Entry 8EHI (electron microscopy, 5.50 A resolution (low resolution: residue-level contacts below are approximate; hydrogen-bond / salt-bridge calls are withheld)); this record covers chains I and J of the 8 polymer chains in the assembly.

[Chain I]
Name: DNA-directed RNA polymerase subunit beta
Source organism: Escherichia coli
Notes: EC 2.7.7.6
UniProt: P0A8V4 (RPOB_ECO57); numbering as in UniProt (aligned over 1-1342)
Sequence (1342 residues; row label = number of the first residue in the row):
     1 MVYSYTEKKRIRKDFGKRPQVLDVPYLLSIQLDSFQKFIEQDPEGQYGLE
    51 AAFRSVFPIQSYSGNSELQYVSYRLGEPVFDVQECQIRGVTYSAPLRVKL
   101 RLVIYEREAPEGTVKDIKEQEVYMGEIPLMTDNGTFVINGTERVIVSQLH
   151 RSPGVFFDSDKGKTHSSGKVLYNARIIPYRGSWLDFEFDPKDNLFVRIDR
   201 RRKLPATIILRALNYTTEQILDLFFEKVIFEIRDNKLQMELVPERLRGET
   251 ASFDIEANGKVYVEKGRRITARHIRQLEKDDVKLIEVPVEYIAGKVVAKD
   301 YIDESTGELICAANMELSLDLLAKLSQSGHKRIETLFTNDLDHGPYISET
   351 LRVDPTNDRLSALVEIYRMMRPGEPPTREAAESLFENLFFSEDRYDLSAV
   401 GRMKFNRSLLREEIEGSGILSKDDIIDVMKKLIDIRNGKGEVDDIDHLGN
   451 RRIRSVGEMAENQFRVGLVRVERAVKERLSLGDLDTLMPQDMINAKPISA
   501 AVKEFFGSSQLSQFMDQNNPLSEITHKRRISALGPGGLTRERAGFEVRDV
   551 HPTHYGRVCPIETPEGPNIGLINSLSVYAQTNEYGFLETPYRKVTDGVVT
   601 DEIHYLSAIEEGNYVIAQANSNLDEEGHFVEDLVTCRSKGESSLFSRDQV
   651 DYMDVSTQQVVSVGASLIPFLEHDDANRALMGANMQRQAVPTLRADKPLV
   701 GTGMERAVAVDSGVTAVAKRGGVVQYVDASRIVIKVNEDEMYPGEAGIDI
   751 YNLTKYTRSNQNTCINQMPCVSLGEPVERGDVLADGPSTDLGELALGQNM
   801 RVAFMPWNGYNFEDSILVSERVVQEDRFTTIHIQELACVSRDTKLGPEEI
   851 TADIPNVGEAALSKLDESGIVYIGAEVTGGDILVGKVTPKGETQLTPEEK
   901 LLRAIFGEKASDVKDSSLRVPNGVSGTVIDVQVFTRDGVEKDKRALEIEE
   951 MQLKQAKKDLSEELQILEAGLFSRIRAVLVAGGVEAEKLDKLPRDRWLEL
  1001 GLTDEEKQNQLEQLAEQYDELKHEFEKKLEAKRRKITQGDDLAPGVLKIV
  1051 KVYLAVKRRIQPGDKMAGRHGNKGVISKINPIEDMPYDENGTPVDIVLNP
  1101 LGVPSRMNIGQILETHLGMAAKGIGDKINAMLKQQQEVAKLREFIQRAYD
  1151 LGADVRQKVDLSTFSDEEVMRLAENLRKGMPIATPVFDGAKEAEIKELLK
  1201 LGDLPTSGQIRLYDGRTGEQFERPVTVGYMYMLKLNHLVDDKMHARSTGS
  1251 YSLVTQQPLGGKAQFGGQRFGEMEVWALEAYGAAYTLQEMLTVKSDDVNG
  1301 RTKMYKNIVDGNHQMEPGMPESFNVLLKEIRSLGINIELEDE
Not modelled in the structure: 1, 891-914, 1342
Curated features (UniProtKB/Swiss-Prot):
  - modified residue (N6-acetyllysine): Lys-1022, Lys-1200

[Chain J]
Name: DNA-directed RNA polymerase subunit beta'
Source organism: Escherichia coli
Notes: EC 2.7.7.6
UniProt: C3SIA2 (C3SIA2_ECOLX); numbering as in UniProt (aligned over 2-1407)
Sequence (1407 residues; each row starts with the number of its first residue):
     1 VKDLLKFLKAQTKTEEFDAIKIALASPDMIRSWSFGEVKKPETINYRTFK
    51 PERDGLFCARIFGPVKDYECLCGKYKRLKHRGVICEKCGVEVTQTKVRRE
   101 RMGHIELASPTAHIWFLKSLPSRIGLLLDMPLRDIERVLYFESYVVIEGG
   151 MTNLERQQILTEEQYLDALEEFGDEFDAKMGAEAIQALLKSMDLEQECEQ
   201 LREELNETNSETKRKKLTKRIKLLEAFVQSGNKPEWMILTVLPVLPPDLR
   251 PLVPLDGGRFATSDLNDLYRRVINRNNRLKRLLDLAAPDIIVRNEKRMLQ
   301 EAVDALLDNGRRGRAITGSNKRPLKSLADMIKGKQGRFRQNLLGKRVDYS
   351 GRSVITVGPYLRLHQCGLPKKMALELFKPFIYGKLELRGLATTIKAAKKM
   401 VEREEAVVWDILDEVIREHPVLLNRAPTLHRLGIQAFEPVLIEGKAIQLH
   451 PLVCAAYNADFDGDQMAVHVPLTLEAQLEARALMMSTNNILSPANGEPII
   501 VPSQDVVLGLYYMTRDCVNAKGEGMVLTGPKEAERLYRSGLASLHARVKV
   551 RITEYEKDANGELVAKTSLKDTTVGRAILWMIVPKGLPYSIVNQALGKKA
   601 ISKMLNTCYRILGLKPTVIFADQIMYTGFAYAARSGASVGIDDMVIPEKK
   651 HEIISEAEAEVAEIQEQFQSGLVTAGERYNKVIDIWAAANDRVSKAMMDN
   701 LQTETVINRDGQEEKQVSFNSIYMMADSGARGSAAQIRQLAGMRGLMAKP
   751 DGSIIETPITANFREGLNVLQYFISTHGARKGLADTALKTANSGYLTRRL
   801 VDVAQDLVVTEDDCGTHEGIMMTPVIEGGDVKEPLRDRVLGRVTAEDVLK
   851 PGTADILVPRNTLLHEQWCDLLEENSVDAVKVRSVVSCDTDFGVCAHCYG
   901 RDLARGHIINKGEAIGVIAAQSIGEPGTQLTMRTFHIGGAASRAAAESSI
   951 QVKNKGSIKLSNVKSVVNSSGKLVITSRNTELKLIDEFGRTKESYKVPYG
  1001 AVLAKGDGEQVAGGETVANWDPHTMPVITEVSGFVRFTDMIDGQTITRQT
  1051 DELTGLSSLVVLDSAERTAGGKDLRPALKIVDAQGNDVLIPGTDMPAQYF
  1101 LPGKAIVQLEDGVQISSGDTLARIPQESGGTKDITGGLPRVADLFEARRP
  1151 KEPAILAEISGIVSFGKETKGKRRLVITPVDGSDPYEEMIPKWRQLNVFE
  1201 GERVERGDVISDGPEAPHDILRLRGVHAVTRYIVNEVQDVYRLQGVKIND
  1251 KHIEVIVRQMLRKATIVNAGSSDFLEGEQVEYSRVKIANRELEANGKVGA
  1301 TYSRDLLGITKASLATESFISAASFQETTRVLTEAAVAGKRDELRGLKEN
  1351 VIVGRLIPAGTGYAYHQDRMRRRAAGEAPAAPQVTAEDASASLAELLNAG
  1401 LGGSDNE
Not modelled in the structure: 1-15, 934-947, 1127-1133, 1374-1407
Sequence notes: expression tag (1)
Ion coordination: Zn2+ site 1: Cys-70, Cys-72, Cys-85, Cys-88; Mg2+: Asp-460, Asp-462; Zn2+ site 2: Cys-814, Cys-888, Cys-895, Cys-898

[Chain I / chain J interface]
Residue-residue contacts (337):
  Phe-545(I) / Asp-785(J)
  Phe-545(I) / Leu-788(J)
  Phe-545(I) / Met-932(J)
  Phe-545(I) / Arg-933(J)
  Arg-548(I) / Arg-780(J)
  Arg-548(I) / Ala-784(J)
  Arg-548(I) / Leu-788(J)
  Asp-549(I) / Pro-750(J)
  Asp-549(I) / Arg-933(J)
  Val-550(I) / Phe-773(J)
  Val-550(I) / Thr-776(J)
  Val-550(I) / His-777(J)
  His-551(I) / Phe-773(J)
  Tyr-555(I) / Val-769(J)
  Tyr-555(I) / Phe-773(J)
  Cys-559(I) / Arg-780(J)
  Pro-560(I) / Phe-773(J)
  Pro-560(I) / Thr-776(J)
  Pro-560(I) / Arg-780(J)
  Ile-561(I) / Tyr-772(J)
  Ile-561(I) / Thr-776(J)
  Thr-563(I) / Arg-780(J)
  Gly-566(I) / Ala-787(J)
  Ile-569(I) / Leu-783(J)
  Ile-569(I) / Ala-784(J)
  Ile-569(I) / Ala-787(J)
  Gly-570(I) / Arg-780(J)
  Asn-573(I) / Arg-780(J)
  Gln-618(I) / Asn-768(J)
  Gln-618(I) / Val-769(J)
  Gln-618(I) / Leu-770(J)
  Asn-620(I) / Val-769(J)
  Thr-635(I) / Leu-770(J)
  Glu-641(I) / Lys-749(J)
  Ser-642(I) / Leu-770(J)
  Thr-657(I) / Val-769(J)
  Val-660(I) / Val-769(J)
  Val-660(I) / Phe-773(J)
  Leu-671(I) / Tyr-772(J)
  Glu-672(I) / Leu-767(J)
  His-673(I) / Phe-763(J)
  His-673(I) / Arg-764(J)
  His-673(I) / Glu-765(J)
  Asp-674(I) / Phe-763(J)
  Asp-674(I) / Tyr-772(J)
  Asp-675(I) / Arg-744(J)
  Ala-676(I) / Tyr-772(J)
  Ala-676(I) / Ala-779(J)
  Asn-677(I) / Ala-779(J)
  Asn-677(I) / Leu-783(J)
  Ala-679(I) / Tyr-772(J)
  Phe-804(I) / Ser-638(J)
  Met-805(I) / Ala-633(J)
  Met-805(I) / Gly-636(J)
  Pro-806(I) / Asp-505(J)
  Pro-806(I) / Ala-632(J)
  Pro-806(I) / Ala-633(J)
  Pro-806(I) / Ala-637(J)
  Trp-807(I) / Ala-633(J)
  Asn-808(I) / Pro-359(J)
  Asn-808(I) / Ala-633(J)
  Gly-809(I) / Val-357(J)
  Gly-809(I) / Pro-359(J)
  Gly-809(I) / Phe-629(J)
  Tyr-810(I) / Val-357(J)
  Tyr-810(I) / Pro-359(J)
  Phe-812(I) / Val-357(J)
  Phe-812(I) / Pro-451(J)
  Phe-812(I) / Phe-461(J)
  Phe-812(I) / Ser-503(J)
  Phe-812(I) / Gln-504(J)
  Phe-812(I) / Asp-505(J)
  Phe-812(I) / Phe-629(J)
  Glu-813(I) / Asp-460(J)
  Glu-813(I) / Phe-461(J)
  Glu-813(I) / Gln-504(J)
  Asp-814(I) / Asp-460(J)
  Asp-814(I) / Asp-462(J)
  Ser-815(I) / Val-357(J)
  Ser-815(I) / Phe-461(J)
  Pro-1062(I) / Ala-446(J)
  Gly-1063(I) / Val-354(J)
  Lys-1065(I) / Asp-462(J)
  Lys-1073(I) / Asp-462(J)
  Gly-1074(I) / Phe-461(J)
  Val-1075(I) / Thr-356(J)
  Val-1075(I) / Phe-461(J)
  Val-1075(I) / Asp-462(J)
  Val-1075(I) / Gly-463(J)
  Ile-1076(I) / Thr-356(J)
  Ser-1077(I) / Val-357(J)
  Pro-1100(I) / Ala-637(J)
  Pro-1100(I) / Ser-638(J)
  Pro-1100(I) / Val-639(J)
  Leu-1101(I) / Gln-504(J)
  Leu-1101(I) / Leu-508(J)
  Leu-1101(I) / Met-725(J)
  Leu-1101(I) / Ala-730(J)
  Leu-1101(I) / Arg-731(J)
  Pro-1104(I) / Met-725(J)
  Ser-1105(I) / Arg-731(J)
  Ser-1105(I) / Gln-736(J)
  Arg-1106(I) / Arg-731(J)
  Met-1107(I) / Gln-736(J)
  Met-1107(I) / Gln-739(J)
  Met-1107(I) / Leu-740(J)
  Met-1107(I) / Phe-763(J)
  Ile-1109(I) / Ile-641(J)
  Ile-1109(I) / Met-644(J)
  Ile-1109(I) / Leu-740(J)
  Ile-1109(I) / Phe-763(J)
  Ile-1112(I) / Val-639(J)
  Ile-1112(I) / Gly-640(J)
  Leu-1113(I) / Ile-641(J)
  His-1116(I) / Ile-641(J)
  Phe-1187(I) / Leu-767(J)
  Phe-1187(I) / Asn-768(J)
  Phe-1187(I) / Val-769(J)
  Phe-1187(I) / Tyr-772(J)
  Glu-1192(I) / Arg-764(J)
  Lys-1196(I) / Asp-642(J)
  Gln-1209(I) / Val-639(J)
  Gln-1209(I) / Gly-640(J)
  Gln-1209(I) / Asp-643(J)
  Glu-1219(I) / Arg-634(J)
  Phe-1221(I) / Ala-633(J)
  Phe-1221(I) / Gly-636(J)
  Glu-1222(I) / Tyr-512(J)
  Glu-1222(I) / Tyr-537(J)
  Glu-1222(I) / Leu-544(J)
  Glu-1222(I) / Arg-634(J)
  Glu-1222(I) / Ser-635(J)
  Arg-1223(I) / Tyr-512(J)
  Arg-1223(I) / Ser-635(J)
  Arg-1223(I) / Gly-636(J)
  Arg-1223(I) / Ala-637(J)
  Arg-1223(I) / Phe-719(J)
  Arg-1223(I) / Ser-721(J)
  Arg-1223(I) / Met-724(J)
  Val-1225(I) / Gly-636(J)
  Val-1225(I) / Ser-638(J)
  Thr-1226(I) / Ser-638(J)
  Thr-1226(I) / Val-639(J)
  Thr-1226(I) / Gly-640(J)
  Val-1239(I) / Val-354(J)
  Val-1239(I) / Lys-445(J)
  Asp-1240(I) / Lys-445(J)
  Lys-1242(I) / Arg-352(J)
  Lys-1242(I) / Val-354(J)
  Lys-1242(I) / Gln-465(J)
  Met-1243(I) / Arg-352(J)
  Met-1243(I) / Ser-353(J)
  Met-1243(I) / Lys-371(J)
  Met-1243(I) / Met-372(J)
  Met-1243(I) / Lys-445(J)
  His-1244(I) / Gly-351(J)
  His-1244(I) / Arg-352(J)
  His-1244(I) / Met-372(J)
  Ala-1245(I) / Ser-350(J)
  Ala-1245(I) / Gly-351(J)
  Ala-1245(I) / Met-372(J)
  Ala-1245(I) / Glu-375(J)
  Ala-1245(I) / Leu-376(J)
  Arg-1246(I) / Asp-348(J)
  Arg-1246(I) / Tyr-349(J)
  Arg-1246(I) / Ser-350(J)
  Arg-1246(I) / Glu-375(J)
  Arg-1246(I) / Leu-376(J)
  Ser-1247(I) / Asp-348(J)
  Ser-1247(I) / Tyr-349(J)
  Ser-1247(I) / Glu-375(J)
  Ser-1247(I) / Leu-376(J)
  Ser-1247(I) / Lys-378(J)
  Thr-1248(I) / Asp-348(J)
  Thr-1248(I) / Tyr-349(J)
  Tyr-1251(I) / Asp-348(J)
  Leu-1253(I) / Arg-99(J)
  Val-1254(I) / Arg-99(J)
  Thr-1255(I) / Asn-341(J)
  Gln-1257(I) / Asn-341(J)
  Gln-1257(I) / Lys-345(J)
  Pro-1258(I) / Arg-346(J)
  Pro-1258(I) / Asp-348(J)
  Leu-1259(I) / Arg-346(J)
  Gly-1260(I) / Arg-346(J)
  Gly-1261(I) / Arg-346(J)
  Phe-1265(I) / Glu-375(J)
  Gly-1267(I) / Arg-346(J)
  Gly-1267(I) / Val-347(J)
  Gln-1268(I) / Arg-346(J)
  Gln-1268(I) / Val-347(J)
  Gln-1268(I) / Ser-350(J)
  Gln-1268(I) / Gly-351(J)
  Gln-1268(I) / Arg-352(J)
  Arg-1269(I) / Gln-340(J)
  Arg-1269(I) / Gly-344(J)
  Arg-1269(I) / Lys-345(J)
  Arg-1269(I) / Arg-346(J)
  Phe-1270(I) / Gly-344(J)
  Phe-1270(I) / Lys-345(J)
  Phe-1270(I) / Val-347(J)
  Phe-1270(I) / His-469(J)
  Gly-1271(I) / Gly-344(J)
  Glu-1272(I) / Arg-339(J)
  Glu-1272(I) / Leu-343(J)
  Glu-1272(I) / Arg-798(J)
  Met-1273(I) / Thr-428(J)
  Glu-1274(I) / Asn-424(J)
  Glu-1274(I) / Ala-426(J)
  Glu-1274(I) / Thr-428(J)
  Glu-1274(I) / Ile-434(J)
  Val-1275(I) / Leu-343(J)
  Trp-1276(I) / Arg-798(J)
  Trp-1276(I) / Val-801(J)
  Trp-1276(I) / Val-917(J)
  Trp-1276(I) / Gln-921(J)
  Ala-1277(I) / Thr-428(J)
  Ala-1277(I) / Arg-431(J)
  Ala-1277(I) / Ile-434(J)
  Ala-1277(I) / Gln-921(J)
  Leu-1278(I) / Met-484(J)
  Glu-1279(I) / Leu-1347(J)
  Glu-1279(I) / Ile-1357(J)
  Ala-1280(I) / Arg-431(J)
  Ala-1280(I) / Val-917(J)
  Ala-1280(I) / Ile-918(J)
  Ala-1280(I) / Gln-921(J)
  Tyr-1281(I) / Arg-431(J)
  Tyr-1281(I) / Leu-432(J)
  Tyr-1281(I) / Ile-434(J)
  Tyr-1281(I) / Gln-435(J)
  Tyr-1281(I) / Leu-483(J)
  Tyr-1281(I) / Met-484(J)
  Tyr-1281(I) / Asn-489(J)
  Gly-1282(I) / Gly-1360(J)
  Gly-1282(I) / Thr-1361(J)
  Ala-1283(I) / Glu-479(J)
  Ala-1283(I) / Leu-483(J)
  Ala-1283(I) / Met-484(J)
  Ala-1284(I) / Glu-479(J)
  Ala-1284(I) / Leu-1356(J)
  Ala-1284(I) / Ile-1357(J)
  Ala-1284(I) / Thr-1361(J)
  Ala-1284(I) / Gly-1362(J)
  Tyr-1285(I) / Glu-475(J)
  Tyr-1285(I) / Glu-479(J)
  Tyr-1285(I) / Leu-1356(J)
  Tyr-1285(I) / Thr-1361(J)
  Thr-1286(I) / Ala-476(J)
  Thr-1286(I) / Glu-479(J)
  Thr-1286(I) / Met-484(J)
  Gln-1288(I) / Gly-1354(J)
  Gln-1288(I) / Leu-1356(J)
  Glu-1289(I) / Pro-471(J)
  Glu-1289(I) / Leu-472(J)
  Glu-1289(I) / Thr-473(J)
  Glu-1289(I) / Ala-476(J)
  Met-1290(I) / Val-347(J)
  Met-1290(I) / Leu-422(J)
  Met-1290(I) / His-469(J)
  Leu-1291(I) / Lys-345(J)
  Leu-1291(I) / Val-1351(J)
  Leu-1291(I) / Gly-1354(J)
  Thr-1292(I) / Gly-1354(J)
  Lys-1294(I) / Val-347(J)
  Lys-1294(I) / Asp-348(J)
  Lys-1294(I) / Tyr-349(J)
  Lys-1294(I) / Val-470(J)
  Lys-1294(I) / Leu-472(J)
  Ser-1295(I) / Lys-345(J)
  Ser-1295(I) / Arg-346(J)
  Asp-1296(I) / Asn-341(J)
  Asp-1296(I) / Lys-345(J)
  Ile-1308(I) / Pro-379(J)
  Val-1309(I) / Glu-386(J)
  Val-1309(I) / Ile-394(J)
  His-1313(I) / Thr-473(J)
  Met-1319(I) / Phe-17(J)
  Pro-1320(I) / Val-1353(J)
  Ser-1322(I) / Asn-341(J)
  Ser-1322(I) / Leu-342(J)
  Phe-1323(I) / Ile-20(J)
  Phe-1323(I) / Leu-342(J)
  Val-1325(I) / Arg-99(J)
  Val-1325(I) / Leu-249(J)
  Val-1325(I) / Arg-337(J)
  Leu-1326(I) / Phe-338(J)
  Leu-1326(I) / Leu-342(J)
  Lys-1328(I) / Glu-100(J)
  Lys-1328(I) / Met-102(J)
  Lys-1328(I) / Leu-245(J)
  Lys-1328(I) / Leu-249(J)
  Glu-1329(I) / Leu-245(J)
  Glu-1329(I) / Met-330(J)
  Glu-1329(I) / Ile-331(J)
  Glu-1329(I) / Arg-337(J)
  Ile-1330(I) / Ile-331(J)
  Ile-1330(I) / Leu-1332(J)
  Arg-1331(I) / Trp-33(J)
  Arg-1331(I) / Met-102(J)
  Arg-1331(I) / Pro-243(J)
  Ser-1332(I) / Met-102(J)
  Ser-1332(I) / Pro-243(J)
  Ser-1332(I) / Leu-245(J)
  Ser-1332(I) / Tyr-269(J)
  Ser-1332(I) / Leu-327(J)
  Leu-1333(I) / Trp-115(J)
  Leu-1333(I) / Leu-307(J)
  Leu-1333(I) / Leu-327(J)
  Gly-1334(I) / Leu-24(J)
  Gly-1334(I) / Ala-25(J)
  Gly-1334(I) / His-113(J)
  Ile-1335(I) / Ile-22(J)
  Ile-1335(I) / Ala-23(J)
  Ile-1335(I) / Phe-116(J)
  Ile-1335(I) / Ala-1336(J)
  Asn-1336(I) / Lys-21(J)
  Asn-1336(I) / Ile-22(J)
  Asn-1336(I) / Ala-23(J)
  Asn-1336(I) / Leu-24(J)
  Asn-1336(I) / Ala-25(J)
  Asn-1336(I) / Met-29(J)
  Asn-1336(I) / Trp-33(J)
  Ile-1337(I) / Ile-20(J)
  Ile-1337(I) / Lys-21(J)
  Glu-1338(I) / Ile-20(J)
  Glu-1338(I) / Lys-21(J)
  Leu-1339(I) / Phe-17(J)
  Leu-1339(I) / Ala-19(J)
  Leu-1339(I) / Ile-20(J)
  Glu-1340(I) / Phe-17(J)
  Glu-1340(I) / Asp-18(J)
  Glu-1340(I) / Ala-19(J)
  Glu-1340(I) / Lys-21(J)
  Glu-1340(I) / Arg-1341(J)
  Asp-1341(I) / Glu-16(J)
  Asp-1341(I) / Asp-18(J)
Interface residues without a listed pair, chain I (160 interface residues in all): Ala-543, Gly-544, Glu-546, Pro-552, His-554, Glu-565, Ala-619, Arg-637, Leu-644, Leu-680, Arg-841, Gln-1061, Asn-1099, Val-1103, Ser-1207, Gln-1220, Pro-1224, Gly-1249, Leu-1287, Val-1293, Tyr-1305, Glu-1321
Interface residues without a listed pair, chain J (184 interface residues in all): Leu-239, Val-244, Asp-248, Asp-256, Gly-257, Ile-355, Tyr-360, Pro-369, Phe-380, Tyr-382, Lys-398, Leu-429, His-430, Gln-448, Ala-459, Ala-467, Leu-474, Glu-658, Asn-720, Ile-722, Ile-737, Ile-755, Gly-766, Gln-771, Ile-774, Ser-775, Thr-797, Asp-802, Gln-805, Ala-914, Ile-1352, Arg-1355

[In short]
160 residues of chain I face 184 of chain J across their interface. Cys-70(J), Cys-72(J), Cys-85(J) and
Cys-88(J) coordinate Zn2+ site 1. Asp-460(J) and Asp-462(J) coordinate Mg2+.
Here chain I is DNA-directed RNA polymerase subunit beta and chain J is DNA-directed RNA polymerase subunit
beta', both from Escherichia coli. Entry 8EHI (Cryo-EM structure of his-elemental paused elongation complex
with an unfolded TL (2)) was determined by electron microscopy together with 8EG7, 8EG8, 8EGB, 8EH8, 8EH9,
8EHA and 8EHF from the same study.
